PDB entry 4IWY | X-ray diffraction, 2.90 A resolution | chain A

Chain A:
Name: Ribosomal protein S6 modification protein
From: Escherichia coli
Reference sequence: P0C0U4 (RIMK_ECOLI); numbering as in UniProt (aligned over 2-300)
Amino-acid sequence (320 residues; each row starts with the number of its first residue; numbers below 1 keep their minus sign (Mse-19 is residue -19)):
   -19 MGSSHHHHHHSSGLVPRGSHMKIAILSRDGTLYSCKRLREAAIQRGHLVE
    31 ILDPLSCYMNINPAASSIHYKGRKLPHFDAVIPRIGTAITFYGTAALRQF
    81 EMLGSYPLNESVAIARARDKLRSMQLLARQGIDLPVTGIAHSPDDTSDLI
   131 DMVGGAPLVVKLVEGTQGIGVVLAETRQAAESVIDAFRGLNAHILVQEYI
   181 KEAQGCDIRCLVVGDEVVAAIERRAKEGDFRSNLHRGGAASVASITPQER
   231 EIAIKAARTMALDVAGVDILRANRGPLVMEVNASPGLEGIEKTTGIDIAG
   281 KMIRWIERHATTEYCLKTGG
Unresolved in the structure: -19 to -2, 293-300
Sequence notes: expression tag (-19 to 1)
Modified / non-standard residues: Mse-19 (selenomethionine); Mse1, Mse39, Mse82, Mse104, Mse132, Mse240, Mse259, Mse282 (selenomethionine; parent Met)
Ligand contacts:
  - ADP (adenosine-5'-diphosphate): Val139, Lys141, Val151, Glu178, Tyr179, Ile180, Lys181, Gly185, Asp187, Arg203, Phe210, Arg211, Ser212, Asn213, Asp248, Leu250, Mse259, Glu260
  - glutamic acid (GLU): Arg78, Mse82, Val92, Arg96, Arg102, Gln105, Leu106, Arg109
UniProt features mapped onto this chain:
  - binding site (ATP): Lys141, Glu178, Tyr179, Asp187, Arg211 to Asn213
  - binding site (Mg(2+)): Asp248, Glu260, Asn262
  - binding site (Mn(2+)): Asp248, Glu260, Asn262

In short:
Ligands of chain A: ADP and glutamic acid. UniProt lists 7 ATP-binding residues, 3 Mg2+-binding residues and 3
Mn2+-binding residues.
Chain A is Ribosomal protein S6 modification protein (Escherichia coli); the structure, SeMet-substituted RimK
structure, was determined by X-ray diffraction, deposited together with 4IWX.
